Entry 7V2M (electron microscopy, 3.40 A resolution); this record covers chains A and M of the 23 polymer chains in the assembly.

# Chain A
Molecule: 16s ribosomal RNA
Organism: Thermus thermophilus HB8
Sequence (1522 nucleotides; numbered 1 to 1522; the number before each row is that of its first residue):
     1 UUUGUUGGAG AGUUUGAUCC UGGCUCAGGG UGAACGCUGG CGGCGUGCCU AAGACAUGCA
    61 AGUCGUGCGG GCCGCGGGGU UUUACUCCGU GGUCAGCGGC GGACGGGUGA GUAACGCGUG
   121 GGUGACCUAC CCGGAAGAGG GGGACAACCC GGGGAAACUC GGGCUAAUCC CCCAUGUGGA
   181 CCCGCCCCUU GGGGUGUGUC CAAAGGGCUU UGCCCGCUUC CGGAUGGGCC CGCGUCCCAU
   241 CAGCUAGUUG GUGGGGUAAU GGCCCACCAA GGCGACGACG GGUAGCCGGU CUGAGAGGAU
   301 GGCCGGCCAC AGGGGCACUG AGACACGGGC CCCACUCCUA CGGGAGGCAG CAGUUAGGAA
   361 UCUUCCGCAA UGGGCGCAAG CCUGACGGAG CGACGCCGCU UGGAGGAAGA AGCCCUUCGG
   421 GGUGUAAACU CCUGAACCCG GGACGAAACC CCCGACGAGG GGACUGACGG UACCGGGGUA
   481 AUAGCGCCGG CCAACUCCGU GCCAGCAGCC GCGGUAAUAC GGAGGGCGCG AGCGUUACCC
   541 GGAUUCACUG GGCGUAAAGG GCGUGUAGGC GGCCUGGGGC GUCCCAUGUG AAAGACCACG
   601 GCUCAACCGU GGGGGAGCGU GGGAUACGCU CAGGCUAGAC GGUGGGAGAG GGUGGUGGAA
   661 UUCCCGGAGU AGCGGUGAAA UGCGCAGAUA CCGGGAGGAA CGCCGAUGGC GAAGGCAGCC
   721 ACCUGGUCCA CCCGUGACGC UGAGGCGCGA AAGCGUGGGG AGCAAACCGG AUUAGAUACC
   781 CGGGUAGUCC ACGCCCUAAA CGAUGCGCGC UAGGUCUCUG GGUCUCCUGG GGGCCGAAGC
   841 UAACGCGUUA AGCGCGCCGC CUGGGGAGUA CGGCCGCAAG GCUGAAACUC AAAGGAAUUG
   901 ACGGGGGCCC GCACAAGCGG UGGAGCAUGU GGUUUAAUUC GAAGCAACGC GAAGAACCUU
   961 ACCAGGCCUU GACAUGCUAG GGAACCCGGG UGAAAGCCUG GGGUGCCCCG CGAGGGGAGC
  1021 CCUAGCACAG GUGCUGCAUG GCCGUCGUCA GCUCGUGCCG UGAGGUGUUG GGUUAAGUCC
  1081 CGCAACGAGC GCAACCCCCG CCGUUAGUUG CCAGCGGUUC GGCCGGGCAC UCUAACGGGA
  1141 CUGCCCGCGA AAGCGGGAGG AAGGAGGGGA CGACGUCUGG UCAGCAUGGC CCUUACGGCC
  1201 UGGGCGACAC ACGUGCUACA AUGCCCACUA CAAAGCGAUG CCACCCGGCA ACGGGGAGCU
  1261 AAUCGCAAAA AGGUGGGCCC AGUUCGGAUU GGGGUCUGCA ACCCGACCCC AUGAAGCCGG
  1321 AAUCGCUAGU AAUCGCGGAU CAGCCAUGCC GCGGUGAAUA CGUUCCCGGG CCUUGUACAC
  1381 ACCGCCCGUC ACGCCAUGGG AGCGGGCUCU ACCCGAAGUC GCCGGGAGCC UACGGGCAGG
  1441 CGCCGAGGGU AGGGCCCGUG ACUGGGGCGA AGUCGUAACA AGGUAGCUGU ACCGGAAGGU
  1501 GCGGCUGGAU CACCUCCUUU CU
Disordered / not traced: 1-4, 774-779, 1381-1386, 1477-1483, 1510-1522
What the authors report for this chain:
  - contacts within the chain: C1493/G1498
  - mutagenesis - A901G: decreased catalytic activity

# Chain M
Name: 30S ribosomal protein S13
Organism: Thermus thermophilus HB8
Reference sequence: P80377 (RS13_THET8); numbering as in UniProt (aligned over 1-126)
Amino-acid sequence (126 residues; each row starts with the number of its first residue):
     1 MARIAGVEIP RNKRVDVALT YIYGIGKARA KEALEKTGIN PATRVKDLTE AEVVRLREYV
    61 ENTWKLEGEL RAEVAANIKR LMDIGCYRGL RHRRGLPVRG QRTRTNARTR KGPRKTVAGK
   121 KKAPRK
Disordered / not traced: 1, 115-126

# How chain A and chain M interact
Residue-residue contacts (70):
  A924(A) / Arg-114(M)  salt bridge to the phosphate
  G925(A) / Arg-108(M)  phosphate contact
  G925(A) / Thr-109(M)  hydrogen bond to the phosphate
  G925(A) / Arg-114(M)  salt bridge to the phosphate
  C926(A) / Asn-106(M)  base contact
  C926(A) / Ala-107(M)  hydrogen bond to the phosphate
  C926(A) / Arg-108(M)  hydrogen bond to the phosphate
  C926(A) / Thr-109(M)  hydrogen bond to the phosphate
  A927(A) / Gln-101(M)  phosphate contact
  A927(A) / Asn-106(M)  hydrogen bond to the phosphate
  U928(A) / Arg-102(M)  hydrogen bond to the base
  U928(A) / Thr-105(M)  hydrogen bond to the base
  G929(A) / Arg-102(M)  salt bridge to the phosphate
  G929(A) / Thr-105(M)  base contact
  U930(A) / Arg-104(M)  hydrogen bond to the base
  U930(A) / Thr-105(M)  base contact
  G931(A) / Arg-104(M)  hydrogen bond to the base
  G932(A) / Arg-104(M)  hydrogen bond to the base
  A1207(A) / Gln-101(M)  phosphate contact
  A1207(A) / Arg-102(M)  phosphate contact
  A1207(A) / Thr-103(M)  hydrogen bond to the phosphate
  C1208(A) / Arg-91(M)  salt bridge to the phosphate
  C1208(A) / Leu-96(M)  phosphate contact
  C1208(A) / Thr-103(M)  hydrogen bond to the sugar
  C1208(A) / Arg-104(M)  base contact
  C1208(A) / Lys-111(M)  sugar contact
  A1209(A) / Leu-96(M)  phosphate contact
  A1209(A) / Lys-111(M)  phosphate contact
  C1210(A) / Arg-104(M)  base contact
  C1210(A) / Arg-108(M)  salt bridge to the phosphate
  C1210(A) / Lys-111(M)  salt bridge to the phosphate
  A1211(A) / Thr-105(M)  base contact
  A1211(A) / Arg-114(M)  phosphate contact
  C1212(A) / Thr-105(M)  base contact
  G1277(A) / Arg-14(M)  hydrogen bond to the sugar
  C1278(A) / Arg-44(M)  salt bridge to the phosphate
  C1279(A) / Lys-13(M)  phosphate contact
  C1279(A) / Arg-44(M)  salt bridge to the phosphate
  U1284(A) / Lys-13(M)  salt bridge to the phosphate
  U1284(A) / Val-17(M)  sugar contact
  U1284(A) / Tyr-21(M)  hydrogen bond to the phosphate
  U1284(A) / Lys-27(M)  sugar contact
  A1288(A) / Thr-109(M)  hydrogen bond to the sugar
  U1289(A) / Gln-101(M)  phosphate contact
  U1289(A) / Arg-110(M)  phosphate contact
  U1290(A) / His-92(M)  hydrogen bond to the phosphate
  U1290(A) / Pro-97(M)  phosphate contact
  U1290(A) / Val-98(M)  hydrogen bond to the phosphate
  U1290(A) / Arg-99(M)  salt bridge to the phosphate
  U1290(A) / Gln-101(M)  phosphate contact
  G1291(A) / Asn-77(M)  hydrogen bond to the sugar
  G1291(A) / Arg-88(M)  salt bridge to the phosphate
  G1291(A) / His-92(M)  salt bridge to the phosphate
  G1291(A) / Arg-99(M)  hydrogen bond to the base
  G1292(A) / Arg-80(M)  salt bridge to the phosphate
  G1292(A) / Arg-88(M)  salt bridge to the phosphate
  C1304(A) / Gly-100(M)  sugar contact
  C1310(A) / Ala-28(M)  phosphate contact
  C1310(A) / Arg-29(M)  hydrogen bond to the sugar
  A1311(A) / Gly-24(M)  hydrogen bond to the phosphate
  A1311(A) / Ile-25(M)  phosphate contact
  A1311(A) / Gly-26(M)  hydrogen bond to the phosphate
  A1311(A) / Lys-27(M)  phosphate contact
  A1311(A) / Ala-28(M)  hydrogen bond to the phosphate
  A1311(A) / Arg-29(M)  hydrogen bond to the phosphate
  U1312(A) / Ile-22(M)  phosphate contact
  U1312(A) / Tyr-23(M)  sugar contact
  U1312(A) / Gly-24(M)  hydrogen bond to the phosphate
  U1312(A) / Ile-25(M)  hydrogen bond to the phosphate
  U1312(A) / Gly-26(M)  phosphate contact
Interface residues without a listed pair, chain A (34 interface residues in all): G1206, U1283, C1302, C1303, G1305, A1314
Interface residues without a listed pair, chain M (39 interface residues in all): Asn-12, Leu-70, Leu-81, Tyr-87

# In short
34 residues of chain A face 39 of chain M across their interface, with 26 hydrogen bonds and 14 salt bridges.
Among the polar pairs are U928(A)/Arg-102(M), U928(A)/Thr-105(M) and U930(A)/Arg-104(M). The paper reports
that A901G of chain A reduces catalytic activity; contacts within the chain involving C1493(A) and G1498(A).
Here chain A is 16s ribosomal RNA and chain M is 30S ribosomal protein S13, both from Thermus thermophilus
HB8. Entry 7V2M (T.thermophilus 30S ribosome with KsgA, class K1k4) was determined by electron microscopy
together with 7V2L, 7V2N, 7V2O, 7V2P and 7V2Q from the same study.
